PDB entry 5CLL | X-ray diffraction, 2.45 A resolution | chains A and B

Chain A:
Name: GTP-binding nuclear protein Ran
From: Homo sapiens
UniProtKB: P62826 (RAN_HUMAN); residue numbers follow UniProt; this construct covers 1-191
Sequence (191 residues; numbered 1 to 191; the number before each row is that of its first residue):
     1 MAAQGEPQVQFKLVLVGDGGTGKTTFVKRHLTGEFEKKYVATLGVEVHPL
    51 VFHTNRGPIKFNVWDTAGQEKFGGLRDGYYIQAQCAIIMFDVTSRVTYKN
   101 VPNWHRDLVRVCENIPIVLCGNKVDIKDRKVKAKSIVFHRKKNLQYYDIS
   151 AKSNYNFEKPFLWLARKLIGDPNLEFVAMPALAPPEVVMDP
Not modelled in the structure: 1-7, 187-191
Swiss-Prot annotation at these positions:
  - region: Lys-37 to Val-45 (Switch-I), Gly-68 to Gln-84 (Switch-II)
  - binding site (GTP): Asp-18 to Thr-25, Glu-36 to Thr-42, Gly-68, Asn-122 to Asp-125, Ser-150 to Lys-152
  - site: Gln-69 (Essential for GTP hydrolysis)
  - modified residue: Ala-2 (N-acetylalanine), Thr-24 (Phosphothreonine), Lys-37 (N6-acetyllysine), Lys-60 (N6-acetyllysine), Lys-71 (N6-acetyllysine), Lys-99 (N6-acetyllysine), Lys-134 (N6-acetyllysine), Lys-159 (N6-acetyllysine)
  - cross-link (Glycyl lysine isopeptide (Lys-Gly)): Lys-71 (interchain with G-Cter in SUMO2), Lys-152 (interchain with G-Cter in SUMO2)
  - mutagenesis: Gly-19 (G19V: Blocks DNA replication; when associated with L-69), Thr-24 (T24L: Has low binding affinity for GTP and GDP. Almost completely abolishes interaction with BIRC5; T24N: Has low binding affinity for GTP and GDP. Decreases nuclear import of proteins and RNA ...), Thr-25 (T25A: Minor effect on the interaction with the alpha phosphate group of bound GTP), Lys-37 (K37Q: Mimics acetylation; enhances the nuclear export of RELA/p65; K37R: Decreased acetylation), Tyr-39 (Y39A: Abolishes steric hindrance that traps the essential Q-69 in an unreactive position, and causes slow GTP hydrolysis in wild-type ...), Gln-69 (Q69L: Strongly decreased GTPase activity. Probably locked in the GTP-bound form. Loss of interaction with NUTF2. Decreases nuclear location and leads to cytoplasmic location during interphase ...), Glu-70 (E70A: Strongly decreases the relase of bound GDP), Arg-76 (R76E: Probable loss of interaction with NUTF2. Loss of transport to the nucleus), Lys-134 (K134Q: Loss of normal mitotic chromosome segregation and defective mitotic spindle orientation; K134R: Loss of normal mitotic chromosome segregation and formation of sister chromatid bridges)
Ion coordination: Mg2+: Thr-24, Thr-42 (together with GDP)
Residues lining bound ligands: beryllium trifluoride / GDP: Gly-17, Asp-18, Gly-19, Gly-20, Thr-21, Gly-22, Lys-23, Thr-24, Thr-25, Phe-35, Glu-36, Lys-37, Lys-38, Tyr-39, Val-40, Ala-41, Thr-42, Asp-65, Thr-66, Ala-67, Gly-68, Gln-69, Asn-122, Lys-123, Asp-125, Ile-126, Ser-150, Ala-151, Lys-152
From the paper describing this entry:
  - Mg2+ coordination: Thr-24, Thr-42
  - binding site for the ligand GDP: Thr-25
  - binding site for beryllium trifluoride: Tyr-39
  - catalytic residues: Gln-69 (citing earlier work)
  - contacts within the chain: Tyr-39/Gln-69 (from molecular simulation)
  - conformationally variable residues: Gln-69

Chain B:
Name: E3 SUMO-protein ligase RanBP2
From: Homo sapiens
Notes: EC 6.3.2.-; fragment: Ran binding domain 1, residues 1155-1321
UniProtKB: P49792 (RBP2_HUMAN); residues 1-167 here correspond to UniProt positions 1155-1321 (UniProt number = residue number + 1154)
Sequence (167 residues; row label = number of the first residue in the row):
     1 ETDGGSAHGDDDDDGPHFEPVVPLPDKIEVKTGEEDEEEFFCNRAKLFRF
    51 DVESKEWKERGIGNVKILRHKTSGKIRLLMRREQVLKICANHYISPDMKL
   101 TPNAGSDRSFVWHALDYADELPKPEQLAIRFKTPEEAALFKCKFEEAQSI
   151 LKAPGTNVAMASNQAVR
Not modelled in the structure: 1-14, 154-167
Swiss-Prot annotation at these positions:
  - modified residue (Phosphoserine): Ser-6, Ser-95

Interface between chain A and chain B:
Residue-residue contacts (72; chain A residue first):
  Val-9(A) / Val-22(B)  hydrophobic
  Phe-11(A) / Val-21(B)  hydrophobic
  Phe-11(A) / Val-22(B)  hydrophobic
  Arg-29(A) / Glu-59(B)  salt bridge
  His-30(A) / Val-85(B)
  Thr-32(A) / Arg-60(B)  hydrogen bond (backbone-side chain)
  Thr-32(A) / Arg-82(B)  hydrogen bond (backbone-side chain)
  Gly-33(A) / Glu-59(B)
  Gly-33(A) / Arg-60(B)
  Glu-34(A) / Lys-58(B)  salt bridge
  Glu-34(A) / Glu-59(B)  hydrogen bond (backbone-backbone)
  Val-51(A) / Lys-87(B)  hydrogen bond (backbone-side chain)
  Asn-55(A) / Lys-27(B)
  Asn-55(A) / Ile-28(B)  hydrogen bond (backbone-backbone)
  Arg-56(A) / Leu-24(B)
  Arg-56(A) / Pro-25(B)  hydrogen bond (side chain-backbone)
  Arg-56(A) / Asp-26(B)
  Arg-56(A) / Lys-27(B)
  Gln-84(A) / Val-21(B)
  Asn-114(A) / Phe-18(B)
  Ile-115(A) / Phe-18(B)
  Pro-116(A) / Phe-18(B)  hydrophobic
  Asn-143(A) / Pro-16(B)
  Asn-154(A) / Ile-62(B)
  Asn-154(A) / Gln-84(B)  hydrogen bond (backbone-side chain)
  Asn-156(A) / Gln-84(B)
  Phe-157(A) / Gln-84(B)
  Phe-157(A) / Val-85(B)  hydrophobic
  Glu-158(A) / Gln-84(B)  hydrogen bond
  Glu-158(A) / Val-85(B)
  Lys-167(A) / Pro-16(B)  hydrogen bond (side chain-backbone)
  Lys-167(A) / Pro-20(B)
  Leu-168(A) / Pro-20(B)
  Leu-168(A) / Val-21(B)  hydrogen bond (backbone-backbone)
  Leu-168(A) / Val-22(B)
  Ile-169(A) / Pro-20(B)
  Ile-169(A) / Val-22(B)  hydrophobic
  Ile-169(A) / Leu-24(B)
  Ile-169(A) / Pro-25(B)
  Gly-170(A) / Pro-20(B)
  Phe-176(A) / Gln-84(B)
  Phe-176(A) / Leu-86(B)
  Val-177(A) / Leu-86(B)
  Ala-178(A) / Arg-81(B)
  Ala-178(A) / Leu-86(B)
  Met-179(A) / Arg-81(B)  hydrogen bond (backbone-side chain)
  Met-179(A) / Leu-86(B)  hydrogen bond (backbone-backbone)
  Met-179(A) / Lys-87(B)
  Met-179(A) / Ile-88(B)
  Met-179(A) / Ala-118(B)
  Met-179(A) / Glu-120(B)
  Pro-180(A) / Lys-31(B)
  Pro-180(A) / Thr-32(B)
  Pro-180(A) / Ile-88(B)
  Ala-181(A) / Thr-32(B)  hydrogen bond (backbone-backbone)
  Ala-181(A) / Gly-33(B)
  Ala-181(A) / Arg-77(B)  hydrogen bond (backbone-side chain)
  Ala-181(A) / Leu-79(B)  hydrophobic
  Ala-181(A) / Arg-81(B)
  Ala-181(A) / Ile-88(B)  hydrophobic
  Leu-182(A) / Arg-77(B)  hydrogen bond (backbone-side chain)
  Leu-182(A) / Asn-91(B)
  Leu-182(A) / Glu-120(B)
  Ala-183(A) / Tyr-93(B)
  Ala-183(A) / Tyr-117(B)
  Pro-184(A) / Arg-77(B)
  Pro-184(A) / Asn-91(B)
  Pro-184(A) / Tyr-93(B)
  Pro-184(A) / Tyr-117(B)  hydrophobic
  Pro-185(A) / Leu-115(B)
  Glu-186(A) / Lys-75(B)  hydrogen bond (backbone-side chain)
  Glu-186(A) / Tyr-93(B)
Interface residues without a listed pair, chain A (41 interface residues in all): Phe-35, Lys-38, Phe-52, Thr-54, Gly-57, Trp-163, Asp-171
Interface residues without a listed pair, chain B (37 interface residues in all): Val-30, Glu-56, Glu-83, His-92

Overview:
41 residues of chain A and 37 residues of chain B are in contact; the contacts include 16 hydrogen bonds and 2
salt bridges. Among the polar pairs are Arg-29(A)/Glu-59(B), Glu-34(A)/Lys-58(B) and Thr-32(A)/Arg-60(B).
Ligands of chain A: beryllium trifluoride / GDP. The paper reports the catalytic residue Gln-69(A); a binding
site for the ligand GDP at Thr-25(A).
Chain A is GTP-binding nuclear protein Ran and chain B is E3 SUMO-protein ligase RanBP2, both from Homo
sapiens; the structure, Truncated Ran wild type in complex with GDP-BeF and RanBD1, was determined by X-ray
diffraction (same publication as 5CIQ, 5CIT, 5CIW and 5CJ2).
